7D06 - chains D and E of the 12 polymer chains in the assembly; structure by electron microscopy, 3.10 A resolution.

== Chain D ==
Name: Intermembrane phospholipid transport system permease protein MlaE
Organism: Acinetobacter baumannii
UniProt: V5V9F4 (V5V9F4_ACIBA); residues 1-258 here = UniProt positions 1-258
Amino-acid sequence (258 residues; row label = number of the first residue in the row):
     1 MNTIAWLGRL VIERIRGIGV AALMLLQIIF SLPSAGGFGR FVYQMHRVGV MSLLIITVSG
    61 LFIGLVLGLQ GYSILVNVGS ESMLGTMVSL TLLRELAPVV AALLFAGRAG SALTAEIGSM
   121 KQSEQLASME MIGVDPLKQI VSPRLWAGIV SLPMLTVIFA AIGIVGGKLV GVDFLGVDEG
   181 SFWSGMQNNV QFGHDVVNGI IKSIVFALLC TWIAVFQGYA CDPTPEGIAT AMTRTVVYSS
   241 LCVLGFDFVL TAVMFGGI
Disordered / not traced: 257-258

== Chain E ==
Name: ABC transporter ATP-binding protein
Organism: Acinetobacter baumannii
UniProt: A0A086HZU3 (A0A086HZU3_ACIBA); residues 2-273 here correspond to UniProt positions 1-272 (UniProt number = residue number - 1)
Amino-acid sequence (273 residues; row label = number of the first residue in the row):
     1 MMNNKTPLST QSLIEVKNLS FNRGERVIYD NISLNIRRGQ ITAIMGPSGT GKTTLLRLIG
    61 GQLVPDQGEV LLDGKDIAQM SRQELFAARA RMGMLFQSGA LFTDMSVYEN VAFPIRAHTK
   121 LSENLIAELV ALKLESVGLR GTEQLMPTEL SGGMNRRVAL ARAIALDPDL IMYDEPFAGQ
   181 DPIVKGVLTR LIRSLREALD LTTIIVSHDV PETLSIADYI YVVAEGKIQG EGTPEELQAY
   241 ASPFVKQFLT GSAEGPVEYQ FSHQAYLDNE VRP
Disordered / not traced: 1-9, 273
Differences from the reference sequence: initiating methionine (1)

== Interface between chain D and chain E ==
Contacting residue pairs (26; chain D residue first):
  Ser123(D) - Ser98(E)
  Ser123(D) - Ala100(E)
  Glu124(D) - Arg57(E)  salt bridge
  Glu124(D) - Phe96(E)
  Glu124(D) - Ala100(E)
  Gln125(D) - Ala100(E)
  Gln125(D) - Leu101(E)
  Gln125(D) - Phe102(E)
  Gln125(D) - Thr103(E)
  Ala127(D) - Arg57(E)
  Ala127(D) - Gln62(E)
  Ser128(D) - Phe96(E)
  Ser128(D) - Arg162(E)  hydrogen bond
  Met129(D) - Phe102(E)  hydrophobic
  Glu130(D) - Gln62(E)
  Glu130(D) - Arg89(E)  hydrogen bond (backbone-side chain)
  Met131(D) - Leu56(E)
  Met131(D) - Arg57(E)
  Met131(D) - Arg89(E)
  Met131(D) - Met94(E)  hydrophobic
  Ile132(D) - Phe113(E)  hydrophobic
  Ile132(D) - Pro114(E)  hydrophobic
  Ile132(D) - His118(E)  hydrogen bond (backbone-side chain)
  Gly133(D) - Phe86(E)
  Val134(D) - Phe113(E)  hydrophobic
  Gln139(D) - Phe113(E)
Also at the interface, not in a pair above, chain D (13 interface residues in all): Tyr43
Also at the interface, not in a pair above, chain E (18 interface residues in all): Asp104, Ala117

== Summary ==
The interface between chain D and chain E involves 13 residues on one side and 18 on the other, with 3
hydrogen bonds and 1 salt bridge. Polar contacts include Glu124(D)-Arg57(E), Ser128(D)-Arg162(E) and
Glu130(D)-Arg89(E).
Chain D is Intermembrane phospholipid transport system permease protein MlaE and chain E is ABC transporter
ATP-binding protein, both from Acinetobacter baumannii; the structure, Cryo EM structure of the nucleotide
free Acinetobacter MlaFEDB complex, was determined by electron microscopy (same publication as 7D08, 7D09 and
7D0A).
